PDB entry 9EK2 | electron microscopy, 8.30 A resolution (very low resolution: no residue pairs are listed; an interface is given only as per-side residue counts) | chains B and E of the 39 polymer chains in the assembly

== Chain B (and E) ==
Protein: Matrix protein p17
From: Human immunodeficiency virus type 1
Notes: chain E of this document is another copy of the same molecule, construct and numbering; everything in this record applies to it too
Reference sequence: P12497 (POL_HV1N5); residues 1-115 here correspond to UniProt positions 2-116 (UniProt number = residue number + 1)
Chain sequence (115 residues; row label = number of the first residue in the row):
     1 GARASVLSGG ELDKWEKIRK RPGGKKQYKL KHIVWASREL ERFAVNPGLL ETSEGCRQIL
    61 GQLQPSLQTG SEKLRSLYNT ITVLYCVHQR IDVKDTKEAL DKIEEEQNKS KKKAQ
Sequence notes: engineered mutation Lys20 (Leu21 in P12497), Lys73 (Glu74 in P12497), Thr82 (Ala83 in P12497)
Glycans and other covalent adducts: myristic acid (MYR) linked to Gly1
Reported in the primary citation:
  - binding site for myristic acid: Arg38 (from molecular simulation)
  - mutagenesis - L20K/E73K/A82T: increased binding to lipid (from molecular simulation)
  - mutagenesis - R19A, E41A, E51A: unchanged growth
  - mutagenesis - R19L: unchanged growth (citing earlier work)

== Interface between chain B and chain E ==
At this resolution (8 A) residue pairs are not listed: 12 residues of chain B and 12 of chain E lie at the interface.

== Overview ==
Chain B and chain E each contribute 12 residues to their interface. Myristic acid is covalently linked to
Gly1(B). The paper reports a binding site for myristic acid at Arg38(B); L20K/E73K/A82T of chain B increase
binding to lipid; 5 substitutions were tested in all.
Both chains are Matrix protein p17 (Human immunodeficiency virus type 1). Entry 9EK2 (HIV-1 immature
L20K/E73K/A82T matrix protein p17 lattice) was determined by electron microscopy (same publication as 9EK1 and
9EK3).
